PDB entry 6YX7 | X-ray diffraction, 1.42 A resolution | chains BBB and GGG of the 12 polymer chains in the assembly

== Chain BBB ==
Protein: Allophycocyanin beta
Source organism: Nostoc sp. WR13
Reference sequence: A0A4Y5PW23 (A0A4Y5PW23_9NOSO); residues 1-161 here = UniProt positions 1-161
Amino-acid sequence (161 residues; row label = number of the first residue in the row):
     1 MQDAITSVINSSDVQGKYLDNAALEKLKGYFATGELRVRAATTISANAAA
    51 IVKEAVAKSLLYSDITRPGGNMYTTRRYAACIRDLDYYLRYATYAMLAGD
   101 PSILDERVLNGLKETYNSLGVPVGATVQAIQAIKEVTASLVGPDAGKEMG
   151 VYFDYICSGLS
Covalent attachments: phycocyanobilin (CYC) linked to C81
Modified residues: N71 (N-methyl asparagine; MEN)
Residues lining bound ligands:
  - phycocyanobilin (CYC), molecule 1: L60, I65, N71, M72, R76, R77, A80, R83, D84, L85, Y87, Y88, Y91, R107, V108, L112, T115, Y116, L119, V121, P122, A125, T126, A129
  - phycocyanobilin (CYC), molecule 2: L61, Y62, T66, M72, Y73, T74, T75, Y78
  - lysine (LYS): R107, V108, N110, G111, L112, T115

== Chain GGG ==
Protein: Allophycocyanin alpha
Source organism: Nostoc sp. WR13
Reference sequence: A0A4Y5PW22 (A0A4Y5PW22_9NOSO); residues 1-160 here correspond to UniProt positions 2-161 (UniProt number = residue number + 1)
Amino-acid sequence (160 residues; each row starts with the number of its first residue):
     1 SIVTKSIVNADAEARYLSPGELDRIKSFVSGGAQRLRIAQVLTDNRERIV
    51 KQAGDQLFQKRPDVVSPGGNAYGQEMTATCLRDLDYYLRLVTYGIVAGDV
   101 TPIEEIGIVGVREMYKSLGTPIDAVAGGVAAMKSVAAGLLSAEDAGEAGA
   151 YFDYVVGAMQ
Covalent attachments: phycocyanobilin (CYC) linked to C80
Residues lining bound ligands: phycocyanobilin (CYC): L57, V64, N70, A71, M76, T79, R82, D83, L84, Y86, Y87, L90, I106, G107, M114, Y115, L118, T120, P121, A124, V125

== How chain BBB and chain GGG interact ==
Residue-residue contacts (10; chain BBB residue first):
  R39(BBB) - G146(GGG)
  T42(BBB) - D153(GGG)
  S45(BBB) - Q160(GGG)  hydrogen bond (backbone-side chain)
  A46(BBB) - D153(GGG)
  A46(BBB) - V156(GGG)
  A46(BBB) - G157(GGG)
  A46(BBB) - Q160(GGG)
  N47(BBB) - Q160(GGG)
  A48(BBB) - Q160(GGG)  hydrogen bond (backbone-side chain)
  A49(BBB) - Q160(GGG)  hydrogen bond (backbone-side chain)
Also at the interface, not in a pair above, chain BBB (8 interface residues in all): A50

== Summary ==
Chain BBB and chain GGG form an interface of 8 and 5 residues respectively, with 3 hydrogen bonds. Polar
contacts include S45(BBB)-Q160(GGG), A48(BBB)-Q160(GGG) and A49(BBB)-Q160(GGG). Bound to chain BBB: lysine and
phycocyanobilin. Phycocyanobilin is covalently linked to C81(BBB). Phycocyanobilin is covalently linked to
C80(GGG).
Chain BBB is Allophycocyanin beta and chain GGG is Allophycocyanin alpha, both from Nostoc sp. WR13; the
structure, The high resolution structure of allophycocyanin from cyanobacterium Nostoc sp. WR13, the P21212
crystal form, was determined by X-ray diffraction.
